Entry 6MFG (X-ray diffraction, 2.00 A resolution); this record covers chains E and F of the 4 polymer chains in the assembly.

# Chain E (and F)
Molecule: MHC class II HLA-DQ-beta-1 - DQ2-glia-alpha1 chimeric protein
Organism: Homo sapiens
Notes: chain F of this document is another copy of the same molecule, construct and numbering; everything in this record applies to it too
Reference sequence: O19712 (O19712_HUMAN); residues 37-228 here correspond to UniProt positions 1-192 (UniProt number = residue number - 36)
Amino-acid sequence (226 residues; row label = number of the first residue in the row; note: 11 numbers in that range are skipped by the numbering (no residue carries them; nothing is unmodelled there); numbering starts at 0):
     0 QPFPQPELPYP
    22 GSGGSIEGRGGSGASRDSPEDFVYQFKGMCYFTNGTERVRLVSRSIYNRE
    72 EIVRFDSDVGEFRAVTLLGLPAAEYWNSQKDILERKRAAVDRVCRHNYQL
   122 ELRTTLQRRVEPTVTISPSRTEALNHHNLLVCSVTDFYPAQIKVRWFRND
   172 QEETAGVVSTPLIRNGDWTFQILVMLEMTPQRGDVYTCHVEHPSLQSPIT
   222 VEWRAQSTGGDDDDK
Disordered / not traced: 22-38, 141-148, 227-236
Construct notes: linker (22-36); expression tag (229-236)
Disulfides: Cys51-Cys115, Cys153-Cys209
What the authors report for this chain:
  - binding site for MHC class II HLA-DQ-beta-1 - DQ2-glia-alpha1 chimeric protein (chain E): Lys107

# Chain E / chain F interface
Contacting residue pairs (89):
  Gln0(E) - His117(F)
  Gln0(E) - Leu121(F)
  Pro1(E) - Asn118(F)
  Pro1(E) - Leu121(F)
  Phe2(E) - Arg113(F)
  Phe2(E) - Val114(F)
  Phe2(E) - His117(F)
  Phe2(E) - Asn118(F)  hydrogen bond (backbone-side chain)
  Pro3(E) - Val114(F)
  Gln4(E) - Phe47(F)
  Gln4(E) - Gly49(F)  hydrogen bond (side chain-backbone)
  Gln4(E) - Met50(F)
  Gln4(E) - Cys51(F)
  Gln4(E) - Leu62(F)
  Gln4(E) - Ser64(F)
  Gln4(E) - Lys107(F)  hydrogen bond
  Gln4(E) - Val114(F)
  Pro5(E) - Phe47(F)
  Glu6(E) - Tyr45(F)  hydrogen bond
  Glu6(E) - Phe47(F)
  Glu6(E) - Ser66(F)  hydrogen bond
  Glu6(E) - Trp97(F)
  Leu7(E) - Phe83(F)  hydrophobic
  Leu7(E) - Trp97(F)
  Leu7(E) - Ile103(F)  hydrophobic
  Pro8(E) - Trp97(F)  hydrogen bond (backbone-side chain)
  Tyr9(E) - Leu89(F)  hydrogen bond (side chain-backbone)
  Tyr9(E) - Pro92(F)
  Tyr9(E) - Ala93(F)  hydrophobic
  Pro10(E) - Pro92(F)
  Pro10(E) - Ala93(F)
  Tyr45(E) - Glu6(F)  hydrogen bond
  Phe47(E) - Gln4(F)
  Phe47(E) - Pro5(F)
  Phe47(E) - Glu6(F)
  Gly49(E) - Gln4(F)  hydrogen bond (backbone-side chain)
  Met50(E) - Gln4(F)
  Leu62(E) - Gln4(F)
  Ser64(E) - Gln4(F)
  Ser66(E) - Glu6(F)  hydrogen bond
  Glu82(E) - Thr175(F)  hydrogen bond
  Glu82(E) - Ala176(F)
  Phe83(E) - Leu7(F)  hydrophobic
  Arg84(E) - Thr175(F)
  Ala85(E) - Val179(F)
  Val86(E) - Val179(F)
  Val86(E) - Ser180(F)
  Thr87(E) - Val179(F)
  Leu88(E) - Leu150(F)  hydrophobic
  Leu88(E) - Val179(F)  hydrophobic
  Leu88(E) - Met196(F)  hydrophobic
  Leu91(E) - Gly177(F)
  Leu91(E) - Val179(F)  hydrophobic
  Leu91(E) - Glu198(F)
  Pro92(E) - Pro10(F)
  Ala93(E) - Pro10(F)
  Glu95(E) - Gly177(F)
  Glu95(E) - Glu198(F)
  Tyr96(E) - Pro10(F)  hydrophobic
  Trp97(E) - Glu6(F)
  Trp97(E) - Leu7(F)
  Trp97(E) - Pro8(F)  hydrogen bond (side chain-backbone)
  Asn98(E) - Ala176(F)
  Ile103(E) - Leu7(F)  hydrophobic
  Lys107(E) - Gln4(F)  hydrogen bond
  Arg113(E) - Phe2(F)
  Val114(E) - Phe2(F)
  Val114(E) - Pro3(F)
  Val114(E) - Gln4(F)
  His117(E) - Gln0(F)
  His117(E) - Phe2(F)
  Asn118(E) - Pro1(F)
  Asn118(E) - Phe2(F)  hydrogen bond (side chain-backbone)
  Leu121(E) - Gln0(F)
  Leu121(E) - Pro1(F)
  Leu150(E) - Leu88(F)  hydrophobic
  Thr175(E) - Glu82(F)  hydrogen bond
  Thr175(E) - Arg84(F)
  Ala176(E) - Glu82(F)  hydrogen bond (backbone-side chain)
  Ala176(E) - Asn98(F)
  Gly177(E) - Leu91(F)
  Val179(E) - Ala85(F)
  Val179(E) - Val86(F)
  Val179(E) - Thr87(F)
  Val179(E) - Leu88(F)  hydrophobic
  Val179(E) - Leu91(F)  hydrophobic
  Ser180(E) - Val86(F)
  Glu198(E) - Leu91(F)
  Glu198(E) - Glu95(F)
Also at the interface, not in a pair above, chain E (49 interface residues in all): Cys51, Val178, Met196
Also at the interface, not in a pair above, chain F (51 interface residues in all): Gly90, Ala94, Tyr96, Val178

# Summary
The interface between chain E and chain F involves 49 residues on one side and 51 on the other, with 16
hydrogen bonds. Polar pairs include Phe2(E)-Asn118(F), Gln4(E)-Gly49(F) and Gln4(E)-Lys107(F). From the paper:
a binding site for MHC class II HLA-DQ-beta-1 - DQ2-glia-alpha1 chimeric protein (chain E) at Lys107(E).
Both chains are MHC class II HLA-DQ-beta-1 - DQ2-glia-alpha1 chimeric protein (Homo sapiens). Entry 6MFG
(HLA-DQ2-glia-alpha1) was determined by X-ray diffraction (same publication as 6MFF).
